1I96 - chains A and L of the 22 polymer chains in the assembly; structure by X-ray diffraction, 4.20 A resolution (low resolution: residue-level contacts below are approximate; hydrogen-bond / salt-bridge calls are withheld).

== Chain A ==
Molecule: 16S RRNA
Organism: Thermus thermophilus
Sequence (1514 nucleotides; numbered 2 to 1515; the number before each row is that of its first residue):
     2 UGUUGGAGAGUUUGAUCCUGGCUCAGGGUGAACGCUGGCGGCGUGCCUAA
    52 GACAUGCAAGUCGUGCGGGCCGCGGGGUUUUACUCCGUGGUCAGCGGCGG
   102 ACGGGUGAGUAACGCGUGGGUGACCUACCCGGAAGAGGGGGACAACCCGG
   152 GGAAACUCGGGCUAAUCCCCCAUGUGGACCCGCCCCUUGGGGUGUGUCCA
   202 AAGGGCUUUGCCCGCUUCCGGAUGGGCCCGCGUCCCAUCAGCUAGUUGGU
   252 GGGGUAAUGGCCCACCAAGGCGACGACGGGUAGCCGGUCUGAGAGGAUGG
   302 CCGGCCACAGGGGCACUGAGACACGGGCCCCACUCCUACGGGAGGCAGCA
   352 GUUAGGAAUCUUCCGCAAUGGGCGCAAGCCUGACGGAGCGACGCCGCUUG
   402 GAGGAAGAAGCCCUUCGGGGUGUAAACUCCUGAACCCGGGACGAAACCCC
   452 CGACGAGGGGACUGACGGUACCGGGGUAAUAGCGCCGGCCAACUCCGUGC
   502 CAGCAGCCGCGGUAAUACGGAGGGCGCGAGCGUUACCCGGAUUCACUGGG
   552 CGUAAAGGGCGUGUAGGCGGCCUGGGGCGUCCCAUGUGAAAGACCACGGC
   602 UCAACCGUGGGGGAGCGUGGGAUACGCUCAGGCUAGACGGUGGGAGAGGG
   652 UGGUGGAAUUCCCGGAGUAGCGGUGAAAUGCGCAGAUACCGGGAGGAACG
   702 CCGAUGGCGAAGGCAGCCACCUGGUCCACCCGUGACGCUGAGGCGCGAAA
   752 GCGUGGGGAGCAAACCGGAUUAGAUACCCGGGUAGUCCACGCCCUAAACG
   802 AUGCGCGCUAGGUCUCUGGGUCUCCUGGGGGCCGAAGCUAACGCGUUAAG
   852 CGCGCCGCCUGGGGAGUACGGCCGCAAGGCUGAAACUCAAAGGAAUUGAC
   902 GGGGGCCCGCACAAGCGGUGGAGCAUGUGGUUUAAUUCGAAGCAACGCGA
   952 AGAACCUUACCAGGCCUUGACAUGCUAGGGAACCCGGGUGAAAGCCUGGG
  1002 GUGCCCCGCGAGGGGAGCCCUAGCACAGGUGCUGCAUGGCCGUCGUCAGC
  1052 UCGUGCCGUGAGGUGUUGGGUUAAGUCCCGCAACGAGCGCAACCCCCGCC
  1102 GUUAGUUGCCAGCGGUUCGGCCGGGCACUCUAACGGGACUGCCCGCGAAA
  1152 GCGGGAGGAAGGAGGGGACGACGUCUGGUCAGCAUGGCCCUUACGGCCUG
  1202 GGCGACACACGUGCUACAAUGCCCACUACAAAGCGAUGCCACCCGGCAAC
  1252 GGGGAGCUAAUCGCAAAAAGGUGGGCCCAGUUCGGAUUGGGGUCUGCAAC
  1302 CCGACCCCAUGAAGCCGGAAUCGCUAGUAAUCGCGGAUCAGCCAUGCCGC
  1352 GGUGAAUACGUUCCCGGGCCUUGUACACACCGCCCGUCACGCCAUGGGAG
  1402 CGGGCUCUACCCGAAGUCGCCGGGAGCCUACGGGCAGGCGCCGAGGGUAG
  1452 GGCCCGUGACUGGGGCGAAGUCGUAACAAGGUAGCUGUACCGGAAGGUGC
  1502 GGCUGGAUCACCUC
Metal / ion sites: Mg2+ site 1 near G21 (its only coordinating residue here); Mg2+ site 2: C67, A166; Mg2+ site 3 near G78 (its only coordinating residue here); Mg2+ site 4 near G104 (its only coordinating residue here); Mg2+ site 5 near C184 (its only coordinating residue here); Mg2+ site 6 near G190 (its only coordinating residue here); Mg2+ site 7 near C526 (its only coordinating residue here); Mg2+ site 8 near G541 (its only coordinating residue here); Mg2+ site 9 near U543 (its only coordinating residue here); Mg2+ site 10 near A555 (its only coordinating residue here); Mg2+ site 11 near G571 (its only coordinating residue here); Mg2+ site 12 near G580 (its only coordinating residue here); 7 more Mg2+ sites not listed
Small-molecule neighbours: octadecatungstenyl diphosphate (WO2): A16, C511, U1177, C1379

== Chain L ==
Name: 30S ribosomal protein S12
Organism: Thermus thermophilus
UniProt: P17293 (RS12_THETH); residue numbers follow UniProt; this construct covers 5-135
Sequence (131 residues; row label = number of the first residue in the row):
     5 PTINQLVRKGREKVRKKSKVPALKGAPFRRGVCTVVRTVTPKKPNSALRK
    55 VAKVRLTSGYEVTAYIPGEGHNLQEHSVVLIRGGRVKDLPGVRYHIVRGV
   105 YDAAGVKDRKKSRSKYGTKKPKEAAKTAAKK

== Chain A / chain L interface ==
Contacting residue pairs (25):
  G35(A) with Ser-118(L); Gly-121(L)
  C36(A) with Ser-118(L); Lys-123(L)
  U37(A) with Lys-123(L)
  A358(A) with Ala-30(L)
  A482(A) with Ala-132(L)
  G485(A) with Ser-118(L)
  C502(A) with Ala-51(L)
  A503(A) with Leu-52(L)
  G504(A) with Gly-72(L); Glu-73(L)
  C505(A) with Pro-71(L); Gly-72(L)
  G512(A) with Asn-49(L)
  G521(A) with Arg-113(L); Lys-114(L)
  U535(A) with Pro-31(L); Gly-87(L)
  A536(A) with Pro-31(L)
  C545(A) with Arg-15(L); Glu-16(L)
  G551(A) with Pro-5(L)
  U888(A) with Gly-95(L)
  A1469(A) with Lys-47(L)
Interface residues without a listed pair, chain A (26 interface residues in all): C484, C486, C501, A506, C537, C857, C889, G1468
Interface residues without a listed pair, chain L (34 interface residues in all): Gln-9, Ser-22, Gly-29, Phe-32, Arg-33, Arg-34, Lys-46, Ser-50, Gly-74, Asp-92, Pro-94, Lys-115, Ser-116, Arg-117

== Summary ==
26 residues of chain A and 34 residues of chain L are in contact. Ligands of chain A: octadecatungstenyl
diphosphate. C67(A) and A166(A) form the Mg2+ site 2.
Chain A is 16S RRNA and chain L is 30S ribosomal protein S12, both from Thermus thermophilus; the structure,
Crystal structure of the 30S ribosomal subunit from thermus thermophilus in complex with the translation
initiation ..., was determined by X-ray diffraction, deposited together with 1I94, 1I95 and 1I97.
